PDB entry 7D69 | electron microscopy, 3.57 A resolution | chains G and J of the 10 polymer chains in the assembly

[Chain G]
Name: Histone H2A
Source organism: Giardia intestinalis
UniProt: E2RU15 (E2RU15_GIAIN); residues 0-123 here correspond to UniProt positions 1-124 (UniProt number = residue number + 1)
Amino-acid sequence (127 residues; numbered -3 to 123; the number before each row is that of its first residue; numbers below 1 keep their minus sign (Gly-3 is residue -3)):
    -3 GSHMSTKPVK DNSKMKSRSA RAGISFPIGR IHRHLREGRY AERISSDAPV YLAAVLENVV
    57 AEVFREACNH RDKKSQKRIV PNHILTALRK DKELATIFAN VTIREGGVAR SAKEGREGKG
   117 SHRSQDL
Unresolved in the structure: -3 to 11, 107-123
Sequence notes: expression tag (-3 to -1)
Reported in the primary citation:
  - specificity-determining residues: Arg61, Glu62, Lys88

[Chain J]
Molecule: 601l DNA
Source organism: synthetic construct
Sequence (145 nucleotides; row label = number of the first residue in the row; numbers below 1 keep their minus sign (DA-12 is residue -12)):
   -12 ATCACAATCC CGGTGCCGAG GCCGCTCAAT TGGTCGTAGA CAGCTCTAGC ACCGCTTAAA
    48 CGCACGTACG GATTCCGTAC GTGCGTTTAA GCGGTGCTAG AGCTGTCTAC GACCAATTGA
   108 GCGGCCTCGG CACCGGGATT GTGAT
Unresolved in the structure: -12 to 0, 126-132

[Chain G / chain J interface]
Contacting residue pairs (12; chain G residue first):
  Lys12(G) - DT18(J)  phosphate contact
  Ser13(G) - DT17(J)  phosphate contact
  Arg14(G) - DT17(J)  salt bridge to the phosphate
  Arg17(G) - DT18(J)  salt bridge to the phosphate
  Gly25(G) - DA16(J)  phosphate contact
  Gly25(G) - DT17(J)  phosphate contact
  Arg26(G) - DA16(J)  hydrogen bond to the phosphate
  Arg29(G) - DA15(J)  sugar contact
  Arg29(G) - DA16(J)  phosphate contact
  Arg39(G) - DT24(J)  sugar contact
  Arg39(G) - DA25(J)  sugar contact
  Arg74(G) - DA6(J)  salt bridge to the phosphate
Also at the interface, not in a pair above, chain G (10 interface residues in all): Ser15
Also at the interface, not in a pair above, chain J (8 interface residues in all): DG23

[Summary]
10 residues of chain G and 8 residues of chain J are in contact; the contacts include 1 hydrogen bond and 3
salt bridges. Among the polar pairs are Arg26(G)-DA16(J), Arg14(G)-DT17(J) and Arg17(G)-DT18(J). The paper
reports specificity determinants Arg61(G), Glu62(G) and Lys88(G).
Here chain G is Histone H2A (Giardia intestinalis) and chain J is 601l DNA (synthetic construct). Entry 7D69
(Cryo-EM structure of the nucleosome containing Giardia histones) was determined by electron microscopy.
